5MG5 - chains J and N of the 12 polymer chains in the assembly; structure by X-ray diffraction, 3.44 A resolution.

== Chain J ==
Molecule: Hydroxymethylglutaryl-CoA synthase
From: Pseudomonas protegens
UniProt: A0A1Z3SPL2 (A0A1Z3SPL2_9PSED); numbering as in UniProt (aligned over 1-362)
Chain sequence (362 residues; each row starts with the number of its first residue):
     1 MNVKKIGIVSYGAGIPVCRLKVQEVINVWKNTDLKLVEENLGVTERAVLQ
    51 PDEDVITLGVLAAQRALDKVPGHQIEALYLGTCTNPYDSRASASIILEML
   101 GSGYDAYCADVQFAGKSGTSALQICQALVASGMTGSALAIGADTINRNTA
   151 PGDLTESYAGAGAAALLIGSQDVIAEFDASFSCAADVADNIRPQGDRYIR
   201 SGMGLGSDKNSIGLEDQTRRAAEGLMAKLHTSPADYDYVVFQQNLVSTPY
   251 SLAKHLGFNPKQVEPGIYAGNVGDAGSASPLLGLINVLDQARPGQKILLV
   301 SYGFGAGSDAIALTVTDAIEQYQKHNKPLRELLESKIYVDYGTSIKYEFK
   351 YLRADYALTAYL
Not modelled in the structure: 1-3

== Chain N ==
Molecule: 2,4-diacetylphloroglucinol biosynthesis protein
From: Pseudomonas protegens
UniProt: A0A1Z3SPP2 (A0A1Z3SPP2_9PSED); numbering as in UniProt (aligned over 1-146)
Chain sequence (146 residues; each row starts with the number of its first residue):
     1 MSMYPEQIHRMTTASMLREWREHGGKYRLEGSQCEECNEIFFPRRTVCGA
    51 CNSLSVKPYRCARSGKIEVMAPAENPILAAMGYGETVPRIMAMVRLDDGL
   101 VIASEIVDVCDQQQLKVGAPVRMVIRKHVRESNLAWQYAYKFVLDI
Not modelled in the structure: 1
Bound ions: Zn2+: C34, C37, C48, C51

== How chain J and chain N interact ==
Contacting residue pairs (23):
  R147(J) - Y4(N)
  R147(J) - E6(N)  salt bridge
  N148(J) - Y4(N)  hydrogen bond
  G195(J) - M3(N)
  D196(J) - M3(N)
  R197(J) - M3(N)  hydrogen bond (side chain-backbone)
  R197(J) - Y4(N)
  F349(J) - P5(N)
  F349(J) - E6(N)
  Y351(J) - P5(N)
  R353(J) - P5(N)
  R353(J) - Q7(N)
  D355(J) - S2(N)  hydrogen bond (side chain-backbone)
  Y356(J) - R10(N)  hydrogen bond
  Y356(J) - S132(N)  hydrogen bond (side chain-backbone)
  Y356(J) - L134(N)  hydrophobic
  A357(J) - Q7(N)
  A357(J) - R10(N)  hydrogen bond (backbone-side chain)
  L358(J) - R10(N)
  L358(J) - T13(N)
  L358(J) - S132(N)
  L358(J) - N133(N)
  A360(J) - Q7(N)  hydrogen bond (backbone-side chain)
Interface residues without a listed pair, chain J (15 interface residues in all): R192, T359

== Overview ==
15 residues of chain J and 11 residues of chain N are in contact; the contacts include 7 hydrogen bonds and 1
salt bridge. Among the polar pairs are R147(J)-E6(N), N148(J)-Y4(N) and R197(J)-M3(N). C34(N), C37(N), C48(N)
and C51(N) form the Zn2+ site.
Here chain J is Hydroxymethylglutaryl-CoA synthase and chain N is 2,4-diacetylphloroglucinol biosynthesis
protein, both from Pseudomonas protegens. Entry 5MG5 (A multi-component acyltransferase PhlABC from
Pseudomonas protegens soaked with the monoacetylphloroglucinol (MAPG)) was determined by X-ray diffraction
together with 5M3K from the same study.
